6C6K - chains A and E; structure by X-ray diffraction, 2.54 A resolution.

[Chain A]
Name: Interferon-induced protein with tetratricopeptide repeats 1
Organism: Homo sapiens
UniProtKB: P09914 (IFIT1_HUMAN); residues 9-473 here correspond to UniProt positions 7-471 (UniProt number = residue number - 2)
Amino-acid sequence (465 residues; row label = number of the first residue in the row):
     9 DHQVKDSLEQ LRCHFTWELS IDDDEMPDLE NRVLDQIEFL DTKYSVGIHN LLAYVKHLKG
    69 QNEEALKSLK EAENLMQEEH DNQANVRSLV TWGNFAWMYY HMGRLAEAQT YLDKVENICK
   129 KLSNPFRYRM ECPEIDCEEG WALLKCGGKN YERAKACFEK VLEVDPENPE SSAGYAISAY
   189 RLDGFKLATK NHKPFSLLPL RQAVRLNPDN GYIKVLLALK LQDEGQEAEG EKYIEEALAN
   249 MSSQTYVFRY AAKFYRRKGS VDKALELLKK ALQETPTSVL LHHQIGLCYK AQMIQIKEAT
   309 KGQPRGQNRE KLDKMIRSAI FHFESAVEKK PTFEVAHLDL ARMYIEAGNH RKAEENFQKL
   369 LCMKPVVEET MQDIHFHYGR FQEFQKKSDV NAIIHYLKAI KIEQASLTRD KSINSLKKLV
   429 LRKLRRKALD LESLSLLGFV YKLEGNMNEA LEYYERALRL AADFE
Unresolved in the structure: 9-10, 85-91
Ion coordination: Mg2+: Asp-347 (shared with A4(E), G5(E) of chain E)
Swiss-Prot annotation at these positions:
  - binding site (mRNA): Trp-149
  - binding site (RNA): Gly-192, Lys-261, His-291, Gln-292, Lys-338
What the authors report for this chain:
  - conformationally variable residues (loop rearrangement): Leu-48, Thr-50, Lys-157, Tyr-220, Arg-257
  - binding site for the 11-nt RNA strand (chain E): Arg-40, Trp-149, Lys-153, Tyr-159, Tyr-220, Arg-257
  - mutagenesis - L48A/T50A (6 to 7-fold): decreased binding to the 11-nt RNA strand (chain E)
  - mutagenesis - L48A/T50A (6 to 7-fold): decreased binding to cap 1 RNA
  - mutagenesis - R40A/K153A (2,000 to 3,000-fold), W149A (2,000 to 3,000-fold), R189A/Y220A (2,000 to 3,000-fold): abolished binding to the 11-nt RNA strand (chain E)
  - mutagenesis - R40A/K153A (2,000 to 3,000-fold), W149A (2,000 to 3,000-fold): abolished binding to cap 1 RNA
  - mutagenesis - Y159A/F193A: unchanged binding to the 11-nt RNA strand (chain E)
  - mutagenesis - R40A/K153A (2.1 +/- 6 nM): unchanged binding to Interferon-induced protein with tetratricopeptide repeats 3
  - mutagenesis - R40A/K153A (2,000 to 3,000-fold), L48A/T50A (6 to 7-fold): decreased binding to cap 0
  - mutagenesis - W149A (2,000 to 3,000-fold): abolished binding to cap 0

[Chain E]
Molecule: 11-nt RNA strand
Sequence (11 nucleotides; each row starts with the number of its first residue):
     1 XAUAGGCGGC G
Modified residues: M7G (7N-methyl-8-hydroguanosine-5'-diphosphate) at position 1
Ion coordination: Mg2+ site 1 near A2 (its only coordinating residue here); Mg2+ site 2: A4, G5 (shared with Asp-347(A) of chain A); Mg2+ site 3 near G5 (its only coordinating residue here)

[How chain A and chain E interact]
Pairs across the interface (56):
  Arg-40(A) / M7G_1(E)
  Arg-40(A) / A2(E)  salt bridge to the phosphate
  Gln-44(A) / M7G_1(E)
  Leu-48(A) / M7G_1(E)
  Thr-50(A) / M7G_1(E)
  Trp-149(A) / M7G_1(E)
  Leu-152(A) / M7G_1(E)
  Lys-153(A) / M7G_1(E)
  Gly-156(A) / A2(E)  hydrogen bond to the base
  Tyr-159(A) / A2(E)  sugar contact
  Ile-185(A) / M7G_1(E)
  Tyr-188(A) / U3(E)  phosphate contact
  Arg-189(A) / M7G_1(E)
  Arg-189(A) / A2(E)  sugar contact
  Phe-193(A) / A2(E)  base contact
  Leu-195(A) / A4(E)  base contact
  Asn-218(A) / M7G_1(E)
  Tyr-220(A) / M7G_1(E)
  Asp-231(A) / A4(E)  hydrogen bond to the base
  Tyr-254(A) / M7G_1(E)
  Arg-257(A) / M7G_1(E)
  Tyr-258(A) / M7G_1(E)
  Tyr-258(A) / U3(E)  hydrogen bond to the phosphate
  Lys-261(A) / A4(E)  salt bridge to the phosphate
  Arg-265(A) / A4(E)  hydrogen bond to the base
  Arg-265(A) / G5(E)  base contact
  Val-287(A) / U3(E)  base contact
  Leu-288(A) / U3(E)  hydrogen bond to the base
  His-291(A) / U3(E)  hydrogen bond to the sugar
  His-291(A) / A4(E)  phosphate contact
  Gln-292(A) / U3(E)  hydrogen bond to the phosphate
  Gln-292(A) / A4(E)  hydrogen bond to the phosphate
  Leu-295(A) / A4(E)  sugar contact
  Leu-295(A) / G5(E)  phosphate contact
  Lys-298(A) / G5(E)  salt bridge to the phosphate
  Lys-298(A) / G6(E)  salt bridge to the phosphate
  Ile-302(A) / G6(E)  base contact
  Lys-305(A) / G6(E)  base contact
  Glu-306(A) / G6(E)  sugar contact
  Lys-338(A) / A2(E)  base contact
  Lys-338(A) / U3(E)  hydrogen bond to the base
  Phe-341(A) / U3(E)  stacking on the base
  Arg-350(A) / G6(E)  salt bridge to the phosphate
  Arg-350(A) / G8(E)  base contact
  Glu-354(A) / G6(E)  base contact
  Val-374(A) / A2(E)  base contact
  Val-375(A) / A2(E)  base contact
  Arg-388(A) / G8(E)  hydrogen bond to the sugar
  Arg-388(A) / G9(E)  hydrogen bond to the base
  Phe-392(A) / G9(E)  stacking on the base
  Lys-419(A) / G8(E)  base contact
  Asn-422(A) / G9(E)  phosphate contact
  Lys-426(A) / G9(E)  salt bridge to the phosphate
  Leu-429(A) / C10(E)  base contact
  Arg-430(A) / C10(E)  base contact
  Arg-433(A) / C10(E)  base contact
Other interface residues (no listed pair), chain A (53 interface residues in all): Gly-155, Ile-221, Arg-264, Met-301, Glu-342, Asp-347, His-385, Ser-423

[Overview]
53 residues of chain A face 9 of chain E across their interface, with 11 hydrogen bonds, 6 salt bridges and 2
aromatic stacking contacts. Polar contacts include Gly-156(A)/A2(E), Asp-231(A)/A4(E) and Arg-265(A)/A4(E).
The paper reports a binding site for the 11-nt RNA strand (chain E) at Arg-40(A), Trp-149(A) and Lys-153(A)
among others; R40A/K153A, W149A and R189A/Y220A of chain A abolish binding to the 11-nt RNA strand (chain E);
5 substitutions were tested in all.
Here chain A is Interferon-induced protein with tetratricopeptide repeats 1 (Homo sapiens) and chain E is an
11-nt RNA strand. Entry 6C6K (Structural basis for preferential recognition of cap 0 RNA by a human
IFIT1-IFIT3 protein complex) was determined by X-ray diffraction.
